7B9F - chains E and D of the 5 polymer chains in the assembly; structure by electron microscopy, 3.00 A resolution.

# Chain E
Name: EccE5
Source organism: Mycobacterium xenopi RIVM700367
Reference sequence: I0RST0 (I0RST0_MYCXE); residue numbers follow UniProt; this construct covers 1-400
Chain sequence (400 residues; row label = number of the first residue in the row):
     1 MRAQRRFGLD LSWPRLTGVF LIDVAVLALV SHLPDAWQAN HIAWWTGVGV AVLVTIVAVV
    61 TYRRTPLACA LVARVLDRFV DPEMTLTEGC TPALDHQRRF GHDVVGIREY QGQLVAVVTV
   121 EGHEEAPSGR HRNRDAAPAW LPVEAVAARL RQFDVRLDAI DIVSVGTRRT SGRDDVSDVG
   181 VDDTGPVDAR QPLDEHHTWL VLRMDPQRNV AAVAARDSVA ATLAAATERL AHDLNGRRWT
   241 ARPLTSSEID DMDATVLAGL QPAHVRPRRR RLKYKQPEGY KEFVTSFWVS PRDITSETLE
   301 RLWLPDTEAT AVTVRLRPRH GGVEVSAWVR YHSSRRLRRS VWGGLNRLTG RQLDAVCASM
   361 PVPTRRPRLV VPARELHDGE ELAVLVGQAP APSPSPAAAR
Unresolved in the structure: 1-94, 121-139, 168-193, 260-287, 333-400

# Chain D
Name: EccD5
Source organism: Mycobacterium xenopi RIVM700367
Reference sequence: I0RSS8 (I0RSS8_MYCXE); residue numbers follow UniProt; this construct covers 1-502
Chain sequence (502 residues; numbered 1 to 502; the number before each row is that of its first residue):
     1 MTAIVEAPQP GAEAIASPQA AVVAIMAADV QIAVVLDAHA PISVMIDPLL KVVNTRLREL
    61 GVAPLEAKGR GRWMLCLVDG TPLRPNLSLT EQEVYDGDRL WLKFLEDTEH RSEVIEHIST
   121 AVATNLSKRF APIDPVVAVQ VGATMVAVGV LLGSALLGWW RWQHESWLPA PFAAVIAVLV
   181 LTVATMILAR SKTVPDRRVG DILLLSGLVP LAVAIAATAP GPVGAPHAVL GFGVFGVAAM
   241 LVMRFTGRRL GVYTALVTLC AAATAAGLAR MVLLTSAVTL LTCVLLACVL MYHGAPALSR
   301 WLSGIRLPVF PSATSRWVFE ARPDLPTTVV VSGGGQPTLE GPASVRDVLL RAERARSFLT
   361 GLLVGLGVLT VVCLAGLCDP HAGRRWLPLL LAAFTFGFLI LRGRSYVDRW QAITLAATAV
   421 LIIAAVAVRY VLVSGSPAVL SAGVAVLVLL PAAGLTAAAV VPNTIYSPLF RKIVEWIEYL
   481 CLMPIFPLAL WLMNVYEAIR YR
Unresolved in the structure: 1-17

# Chain E / chain D interface
Contacting residue pairs - 18 pairs, chain E then chain D:
  R99(E) - V114(D)
  R99(E) - I115(D)
  F100(E) - H117(D)
  A214(E) - V122(D)
  A214(E) - L126(D)  hydrophobic
  A215(E) - I118(D)
  A215(E) - S119(D)  hydrogen bond (backbone-backbone)
  A215(E) - V122(D)  hydrophobic
  A215(E) - A123(D)  hydrophobic
  R216(E) - E116(D)  salt bridge
  R216(E) - I118(D)
  A225(E) - V114(D)
  A225(E) - E116(D)
  E228(E) - V114(D)
  R229(E) - V114(D)  hydrogen bond (side chain-backbone)
  R229(E) - E116(D)  salt bridge
  H232(E) - E113(D)  salt bridge
  R237(E) - D107(D)
Also at the interface, not in a pair above, chain E (12 interface residues in all): V210, A211
Also at the interface, not in a pair above, chain D (13 interface residues in all): S112, F130

# Summary
The interface between chain E and chain D involves 12 residues on one side and 13 on the other; the contacts
include 2 hydrogen bonds and 3 salt bridges. Polar pairs include R216(E)-E116(D), R229(E)-E116(D) and
H232(E)-E113(D).
Here chain E is EccE5 and chain D is EccD5, both from Mycobacterium xenopi RIVM700367. Entry 7B9F (Structure
of the mycobacterial ESX-5 Type VII Secretion System hexameric pore complex) was determined by electron
microscopy, deposited together with 7B7J and 7B9S.
